PDB entry 6PPP | X-ray diffraction, 2.33 A resolution | chains D and H of the 8 polymer chains in the assembly

# Chain D
Molecule: Probable U6 snRNA-associated Sm-like protein LSm4
Source organism: Schizosaccharomyces pombe (strain 972 / ATCC 24843)
UniProt: O14352 (LSM4_SCHPO); residues 1-121 here = UniProt positions 1-121
Sequence (129 residues; numbered 1 to 129; the number before each row is that of its first residue):
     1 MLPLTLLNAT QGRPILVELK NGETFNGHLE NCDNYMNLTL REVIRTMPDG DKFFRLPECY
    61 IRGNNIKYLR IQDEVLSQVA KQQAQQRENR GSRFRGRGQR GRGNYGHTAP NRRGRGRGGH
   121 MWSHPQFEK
Disordered / not traced: 89-129
Sequence notes: expression tag (122-129)

# Chain H
Molecule: U6 snRNA-associated Sm-like protein LSm8
Source organism: Schizosaccharomyces pombe (strain 972 / ATCC 24843)
UniProt: O74483 (LSM8_SCHPO); residue numbers follow UniProt; this construct covers 1-94
Sequence (94 residues; numbered 1 to 94; the number before each row is that of its first residue):
     1 MSLADFMEQR VQVITNDGRV VLGSLKGFDH TTNLILSDSF ERIISMDQDM ETIPLGVYLL
    61 RGENVAMVGL VNEELDSEIE WTKIRGEAIP DVVH

# How chain D and chain H interact
Pairs across the interface - 35 pairs, chain D then chain H:
  Met1(D) - Lys26(H)  hydrogen bond (backbone-backbone)
  Met1(D) - Gly27(H)
  Met1(D) - Phe28(H)
  Met1(D) - Ile35(H)
  Leu2(D) - Ile35(H)
  Pro3(D) - Phe28(H)
  Pro3(D) - Asp29(H)
  Pro3(D) - Asn33(H)
  Pro3(D) - Ile35(H)  hydrophobic
  Pro3(D) - Leu59(H)  hydrophobic
  Leu6(D) - Ile35(H)  hydrophobic
  Glu18(D) - Arg19(H)  salt bridge
  Tyr35(D) - Arg61(H)
  Met36(D) - Leu59(H)  hydrophobic
  Met36(D) - Arg61(H)  hydrogen bond
  Gly63(D) - Arg61(H)  hydrogen bond (backbone-side chain)
  Asn64(D) - Arg61(H)
  Asn64(D) - Glu63(H)
  Ile66(D) - Arg61(H)
  Lys67(D) - Asp17(H)  salt bridge
  Lys67(D) - Arg61(H)  hydrogen bond (backbone-backbone)
  Lys67(D) - Asn64(H)
  Tyr68(D) - Arg19(H)
  Tyr68(D) - Tyr58(H)
  Tyr68(D) - Leu59(H)
  Leu69(D) - Tyr58(H)
  Leu69(D) - Leu59(H)  hydrogen bond (backbone-backbone)
  Arg70(D) - Leu55(H)  hydrogen bond (side chain-backbone)
  Arg70(D) - Val57(H)
  Arg70(D) - Tyr58(H)
  Ile71(D) - Val57(H)  hydrogen bond (backbone-backbone)
  Asp73(D) - Val57(H)
  Leu76(D) - Lys26(H)
  Leu76(D) - Ile35(H)  hydrophobic
  Leu76(D) - Val57(H)  hydrophobic
Interface residues without a listed pair, chain D (20 interface residues in all): Leu4, Lys20, Gln72
Interface residues without a listed pair, chain H (20 interface residues in all): Leu34, Ser37, Pro54, Gly56, Leu60

# Overview
Chain D and chain H each contribute 20 residues to their interface; the contacts include 7 hydrogen bonds and
2 salt bridges. Among the polar pairs are Glu18(D)-Arg19(H), Lys67(D)-Asp17(H) and Met36(D)-Arg61(H).
Here chain D is Probable U6 snRNA-associated Sm-like protein LSm4 and chain H is U6 snRNA-associated Sm-like
protein LSm8, both from Schizosaccharomyces pombe (strain 972 / ATCC 24843). Entry 6PPP (Structure of S. pombe
Lsm2-8 with processed U6 snRNA) was determined by X-ray diffraction (same publication as 6PPN, 6PPQ and 6PPV).
